9HVW - chains E and L of the 8 polymer chains in the assembly; structure by electron microscopy, 3.10 A resolution.

== Chain E ==
Name: Fusion glycoprotein F1, Probable N-acetylmuramidase
Organism: human respiratory syncytial virus
Notes: EC 3.2.1.17
UniProt: chimeric construct of P03420, A2RHZ5: residues 137-515 from P03420 (FUS_HRSVA) positions 137-515 (same numbers); residues 547-647 from A2RHZ5 positions 220-320 (UniProt number = residue number - 327)
Sequence (511 residues; row label = number of the first residue in the row):
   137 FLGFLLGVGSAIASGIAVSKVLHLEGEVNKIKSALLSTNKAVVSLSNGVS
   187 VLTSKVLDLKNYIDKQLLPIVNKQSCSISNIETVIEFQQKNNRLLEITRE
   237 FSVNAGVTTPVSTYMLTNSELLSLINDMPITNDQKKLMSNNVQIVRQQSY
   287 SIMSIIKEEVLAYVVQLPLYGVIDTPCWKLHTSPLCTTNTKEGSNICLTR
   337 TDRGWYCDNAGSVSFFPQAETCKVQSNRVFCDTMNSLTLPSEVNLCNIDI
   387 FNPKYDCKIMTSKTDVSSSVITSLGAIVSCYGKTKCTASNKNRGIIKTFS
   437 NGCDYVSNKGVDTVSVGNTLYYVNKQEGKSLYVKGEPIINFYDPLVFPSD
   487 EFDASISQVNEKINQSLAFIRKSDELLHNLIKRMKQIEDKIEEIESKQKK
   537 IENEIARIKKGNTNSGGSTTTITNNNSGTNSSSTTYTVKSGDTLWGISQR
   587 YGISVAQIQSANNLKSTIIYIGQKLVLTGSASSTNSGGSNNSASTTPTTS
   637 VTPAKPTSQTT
Not modelled in the structure: 137-216, 469-647
Construct notes: conflict Ile-152 (Val in P03420), Val-379 (Ile in P03420), Ile-384 (Val in P03420), Val-447 (Met in P03420); linker (516-546)
Swiss-Prot annotation at these positions:
  - region: Phe-137 to Val-157 (Fusion peptide)
  - glycosylation: Asn-500 (N-linked (GlcNAc...) asparagine)
Disulfide bonds: Cys-313/Cys-343, Cys-322/Cys-333, Cys-358/Cys-367, Cys-382/Cys-393, Cys-416/Cys-422
What the authors report for this chain:
  - conformationally variable residues (order/disorder transition): Cys-322 to Cys-333

== Chain L ==
Name: 131-2a light chain
Organism: Mus musculus
Sequence (111 residues; numbered 1 to 127; 16 numbers in that range are skipped by the numbering (no residue carries them; nothing is unmodelled there); the number before each row is that of its first residue):
     1 DIVLTQSPASLAVSLGQRATISCRASESVDN
    34 FGISFINWFQQKPGQPPKLLIYGA
    65 SNQGSGVP
    74 ARFSGSG
    83 SGTDFSLNIHPMEEVDTAVYFCHQSKE
   114 VPYTFGGGTKLEIK
Disulfide bonds: Cys-23/Cys-104

== How chain E and chain L interact ==
Contacting residue pairs (14):
  Asn-325(E) / Asn-66(L)  hydrogen bond
  Lys-327(E) / Gln-67(L)
  Glu-328(E) / Ser-65(L)
  Ser-330(E) / Ile-36(L)
  Ser-330(E) / Ser-65(L)
  Ile-332(E) / Phe-34(L)
  Phe-387(E) / Asn-31(L)
  Phe-387(E) / Phe-38(L)  hydrophobic
  Phe-387(E) / Tyr-116(L)
  Pro-389(E) / Val-114(L)  hydrophobic
  Pro-389(E) / Tyr-116(L)
  Asp-392(E) / Glu-109(L)
  Ile-395(E) / Phe-34(L)
  Thr-397(E) / Phe-34(L)
Interface residues without a listed pair, chain E (11 interface residues in all): Met-396
Interface residues without a listed pair, chain L (12 interface residues in all): Tyr-55, Gly-68
Interface features reported in the paper:
  - specific contacts: Asn-325(E)/Asn-66(L) (hydrogen bond)
  - epitope / paratope residues, chain E: Thr-323(E), Asn-325(E)
  - epitope / paratope residues, chain L: Asn-66(L)

== Summary ==
Chain E and chain L form an interface of 11 and 12 residues respectively; the contacts include 1 hydrogen
bond. Its one hydrogen-bonded contact is Asn-325(E)/Asn-66(L). The authors report a hydrogen bond between
Asn-325(E) and Asn-66(L). The paper reports epitope/paratope residues Thr-323(E), Asn-325(E) and Asn-66(L);
conformational variability at Cys-322(E).
Chain E is Fusion glycoprotein F1, Probable N-acetylmuramidase (human respiratory syncytial virus) and chain L
is 131-2a light chain (Mus musculus); the structure, Respiratory Syncytial Virus Fusion protein in the
postfusion conformation in complex with monoclonal antibody 131-2a Fab, was determined by electron microscopy.
